Entry 8XCH (electron microscopy, 3.40 A resolution); this record covers chains Z and e of the 32 polymer chains in the assembly.

== Chain Z ==
Name: Non-structural protein 8
From: Severe acute respiratory syndrome coronavirus 2
UniProt: P0DTD1 (R1AB_SARS2); residues 1-198 here correspond to UniProt positions 3943-4140 (UniProt number = residue number + 3942)
Sequence (198 residues; row label = number of the first residue in the row):
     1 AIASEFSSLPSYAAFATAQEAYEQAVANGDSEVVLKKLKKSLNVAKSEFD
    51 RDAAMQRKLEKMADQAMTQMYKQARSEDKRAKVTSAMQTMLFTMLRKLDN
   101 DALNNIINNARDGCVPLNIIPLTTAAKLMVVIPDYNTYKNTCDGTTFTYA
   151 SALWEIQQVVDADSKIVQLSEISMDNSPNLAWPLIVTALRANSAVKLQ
Disordered / not traced: 1-5, 193-198
Swiss-Prot annotation at these positions:
  - site: Gln198 (Cleavage)

== Chain e ==
Molecule: 39-nt RNA strand
Sequence (39 nucleotides; row label = number of the first residue in the row; numbers below 1 keep their minus sign (C-3 is residue -3)):
    -3 CAUGGGAAAUGCUACGCGGUAGUAGCAUGCUAGGAGCAG
Disordered / not traced: -3

== Chain Z / chain e interface ==
Contacting residue pairs (5; chain Z residue first):
  Val33(Z) - G7(e)  phosphate contact
  Asp50(Z) - U16(e)  hydrogen bond to the sugar
  Asp50(Z) - A17(e)  sugar contact
  Arg51(Z) - U16(e)  hydrogen bond to the sugar
  Ala54(Z) - A17(e)  phosphate contact
Also at the interface, not in a pair above, chain e (4 interface residues in all): U6

== Summary ==
Chain Z and chain e each contribute 4 residues to their interface; the contacts include 2 hydrogen bonds.
Polar pairs include Asp50(Z)-U16(e) and Arg51(Z)-U16(e).
Here chain Z is Non-structural protein 8 (Severe acute respiratory syndrome coronavirus 2) and chain e is a
39-nt RNA strand. Entry 8XCH (SARS-CoV-2 Replication-Transcription Complex has a dimer-of-dimeric architecture
(ddRTC) in pre-capping initiation) was determined by electron microscopy (same publication as 9IMK and 9IMM).
